PDB entry 7FMW | X-ray diffraction, 1.51 A resolution | chains A and B

[Chain A]
Protein: Pre-mRNA-splicing factor 8
From: Saccharomyces cerevisiae S288C
UniProtKB: P33334 (PRP8_YEAST); numbering as in UniProt (aligned over 1836-2090)
Chain sequence (258 residues; numbered 1833 to 2090; the number before each row is that of its first residue):
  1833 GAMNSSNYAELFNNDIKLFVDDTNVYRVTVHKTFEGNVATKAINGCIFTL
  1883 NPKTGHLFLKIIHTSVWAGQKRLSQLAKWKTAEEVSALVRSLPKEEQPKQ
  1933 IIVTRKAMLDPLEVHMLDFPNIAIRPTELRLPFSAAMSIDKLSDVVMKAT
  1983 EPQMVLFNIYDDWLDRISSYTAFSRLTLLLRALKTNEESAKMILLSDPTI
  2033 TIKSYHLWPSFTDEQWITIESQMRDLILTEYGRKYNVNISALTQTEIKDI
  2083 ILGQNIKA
Disordered / not traced: 2070-2090
Sequence notes: expression tag (1833-1835)

[Chain B]
Protein: A1 cistron-splicing factor AAR2
From: Saccharomyces cerevisiae S288C
UniProtKB: P32357 (AAR2_YEAST); aligned to UniProt positions 1-317 over residues 1-317
Chain sequence (308 residues; each row starts with the number of its first residue; note: 13 numbers in that range are skipped by the numbering (no residue carries them; nothing is unmodelled there); numbers below 1 keep their minus sign (Gly-3 is residue -3)):
    -3 GAMAMNTVPFTSAPIEVTIGIDQYSFNVKENQPFHGIKDIPIGHVHVIHF
    47 QHADNSSMRYGYWFDCRMGNFYIQYDPKDGLYKMMEERDGAKFENIVHNF
    97 KERQMMVSYPKIDEDDTWYNLTEFVQMDKIRKIVRKDENQFSYVDSSMTT
   147 VQENEL
   166 SSSSSDPAHSLNYTVINFKSREAIRPGHEMEDFLDKSYYLNTVMLQGIFK
   216 NSSNYFGELQFAFLNAMFFGNYGSSLQWHAMIELICSSATVPKHMLDKLD
   266 EILYYQIKTLPEQYSDILLNERVWNICLYSSFQKNSLHNTEKIMENKYPE
   316 LL
Disordered / not traced: -3 to 0, 166-169
Sequence notes: expression tag (-3 to 0); conflict Ser166 (Leu153 in P32357), Ser167 (Lys154 in P32357), Ser170 (Asp in P32357)
Small-molecule neighbours:
  - 3-phenyl-1,2-oxazole-5-carboxylic acid (VTW), molecule 1: Pro5, Phe6, Thr7, Tyr68, Gln70, Glu83, Lys88, Phe89, Ile92, Phe96
  - 3-phenyl-1,2-oxazole-5-carboxylic acid (VTW), molecule 2: Lys88, Asn91, Ile92, Asn95, Phe96

[Interface between chain A and chain B]
Residue-residue contacts (17; chain A residue first):
  Gln1907(A) with Met195(B); Leu199(B)
  Leu1908(A) with Met195(B), hydrophobic
  Trp1911(A) with Glu194(B); Met195(B), hydrophobic; Phe198(B), hydrophobic
  Asp1942(A) with Lys184(B), salt bridge; Phe198(B)
  Glu1945(A) with Lys184(B), salt bridge
  Val1946(A) with Ile189(B), hydrophobic; Glu194(B); Phe198(B), hydrophobic
  His1947(A) with Glu194(B), salt bridge
  Leu1949(A) with Lys184(B); Ser185(B); Arg186(B)
  Asp1950(A) with Arg186(B), salt bridge

[Summary]
The interface between chain A and chain B involves 9 residues on one side and 8 on the other; the contacts
include 4 salt bridges. Polar pairs include Asp1942(A)-Lys184(B), Glu1945(A)-Lys184(B) and
His1947(A)-Glu194(B). Chain B binds 3-phenyl-1,2-oxazole-5-carboxylic acid.
Here chain A is Pre-mRNA-splicing factor 8 and chain B is A1 cistron-splicing factor AAR2, both from
Saccharomyces cerevisiae S288C. Entry 7FMW (PanDDA analysis group deposition -- Aar2/RNaseH in complex with
fragment P06F06 from the F2X-Universal Library) was determined by X-ray diffraction (same publication as 5ST0,
5ST1, 5ST2, 5ST3, 5ST4, 5ST5 and 248 further entries).
